Entry 7UIH (electron microscopy, 3.10 A resolution); this record covers chains A and C of the 5 polymer chains in the assembly.

[Chain A]
Protein: 26S proteasome non-ATPase regulatory subunit 2
Organism: Homo sapiens
UniProt: Q13200 (PSMD2_HUMAN); numbering as in UniProt (aligned over 260-903)
Chain sequence (644 residues; each row starts with the number of its first residue):
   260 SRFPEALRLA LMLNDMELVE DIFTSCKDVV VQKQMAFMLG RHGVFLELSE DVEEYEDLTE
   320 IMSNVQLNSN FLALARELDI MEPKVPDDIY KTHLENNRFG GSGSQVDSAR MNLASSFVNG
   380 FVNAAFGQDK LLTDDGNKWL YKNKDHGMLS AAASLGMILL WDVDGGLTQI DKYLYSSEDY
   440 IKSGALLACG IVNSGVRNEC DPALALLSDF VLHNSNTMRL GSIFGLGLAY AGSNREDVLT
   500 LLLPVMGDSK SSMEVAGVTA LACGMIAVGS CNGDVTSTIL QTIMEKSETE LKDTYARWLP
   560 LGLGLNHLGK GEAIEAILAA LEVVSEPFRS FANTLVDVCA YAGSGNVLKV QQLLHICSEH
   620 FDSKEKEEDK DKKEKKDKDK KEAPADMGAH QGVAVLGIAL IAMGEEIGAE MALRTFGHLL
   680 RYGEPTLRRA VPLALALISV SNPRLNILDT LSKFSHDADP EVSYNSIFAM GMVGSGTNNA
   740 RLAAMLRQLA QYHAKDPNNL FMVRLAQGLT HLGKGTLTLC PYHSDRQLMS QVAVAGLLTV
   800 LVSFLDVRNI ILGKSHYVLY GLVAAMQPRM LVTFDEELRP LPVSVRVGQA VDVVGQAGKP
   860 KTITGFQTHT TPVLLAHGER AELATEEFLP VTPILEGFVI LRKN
Disordered / not traced: 260, 350-366, 614-648, 849-865
Sequence notes: conflict Phe469 (Tyr in Q13200)
UniProt features mapped onto this chain:
  - modified residue: Ser361 (Phosphoserine), Ser363 (Phosphoserine), Lys551 (N6-acetyllysine)

[Chain C]
Protein: Fab 14 LC CDRs
Organism: Homo sapiens
Notes: antibody fragment or engineered binder
Chain sequence (217 residues; row label = number of the first residue in the row):
     1 SDIQMTQSPS SLSASVGDRV TITCRASQSV SSAVAWYQQK PGKAPKLLIY SASSLYSGVP
    61 SRFSGSRSGT DFTLTISSLQ PEDFATYYCQ QYYSYYYPVT FGQGTKVEIK RTVAAPSVFI
   121 FPPSDEQLKS GTASVVCLLN NFYPREAKVQ WKVDNALQSG NSQESVTEQD SKDSTYSLSS
   181 TLTLSKADYE KHKVYACEVT HQGLSSPVTK SFNRGEC
Disordered / not traced: 4-26, 35-89, 100-217

[Chain A / chain C interface]
Residue-residue contacts - 18 pairs, chain A then chain C:
  Leu679(A) with Ser94(C)
  Arg680(A) with Ser31(C); Ala33(C); Tyr93(C), hydrogen bond (side chain-backbone); Ser94(C), hydrogen bond (backbone-side chain); Tyr95(C), hydrogen bond (backbone-backbone); Tyr96(C)
  Tyr681(A) with Tyr92(C), hydrogen bond (side chain-backbone); Tyr93(C), hydrogen bond (side chain-backbone); Ser94(C); Tyr95(C), hydrophobic
  Gly682(A) with Tyr96(C), hydrogen bond (backbone-side chain)
  Pro684(A) with Tyr96(C)
  Arg687(A) with Tyr96(C)
  Lys712(A) with Ser29(C), hydrogen bond (side chain-backbone); Tyr93(C); Tyr97(C), hydrogen bond (backbone-side chain)
  Phe713(A) with Tyr97(C)
Interface residues without a listed pair, chain A (10 interface residues in all): Glu683, His715
Interface residues without a listed pair, chain C (11 interface residues in all): Ser1, Gln28

[Overview]
10 residues of chain A face 11 of chain C across their interface, with 8 hydrogen bonds. Polar contacts
include Arg680(A)-Tyr93(C), Arg680(A)-Ser94(C) and Tyr681(A)-Tyr92(C).
Chain A is 26S proteasome non-ATPase regulatory subunit 2 and chain C is Fab 14 LC CDRs, both from Homo
sapiens; the structure, PSMD2 Structure, was determined by electron microscopy (same publication as 7UJD).
